8ASI - chains B and E of the 8 polymer chains in the assembly; structure by electron microscopy, 2.90 A resolution.

# Chain B
Name: Cytochrome b
From: Cereibacter sphaeroides 2.4.1
UniProtKB: Q3IY10 (Q3IY10_CERS4); residues 1-445 here = UniProt positions 1-445
Amino-acid sequence (445 residues; row label = number of the first residue in the row):
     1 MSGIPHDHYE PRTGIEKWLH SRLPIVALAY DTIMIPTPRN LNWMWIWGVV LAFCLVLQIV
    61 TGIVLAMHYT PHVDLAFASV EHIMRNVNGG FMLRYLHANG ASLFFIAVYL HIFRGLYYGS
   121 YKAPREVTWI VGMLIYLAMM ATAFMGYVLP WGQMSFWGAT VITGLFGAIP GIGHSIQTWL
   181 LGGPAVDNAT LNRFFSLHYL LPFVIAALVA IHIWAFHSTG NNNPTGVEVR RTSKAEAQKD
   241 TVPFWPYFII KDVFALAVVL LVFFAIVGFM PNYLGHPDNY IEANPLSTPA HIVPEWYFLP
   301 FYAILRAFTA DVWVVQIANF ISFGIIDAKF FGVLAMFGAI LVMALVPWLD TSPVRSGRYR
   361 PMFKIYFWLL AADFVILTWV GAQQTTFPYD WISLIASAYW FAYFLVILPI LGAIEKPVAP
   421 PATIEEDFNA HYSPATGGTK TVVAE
Not modelled in the structure: 434-445
Ion coordination: heme Fe site 1: H97, H198; heme Fe site 2: H111, H212
Residues lining bound ligands:
  - heme (HEM), molecule 1: W45, W47, G48, V49, L51, A52, F104, V108, H111, I112, R114, S120, R125, T128, W129, G132, M133, I135, Y136, M139, I205, V209, H212, F216, T219, G220, N221, N222
  - heme (HEM), molecule 2: L55, Q58, I59, G62, I63, L65, A66, Y69, V80, R94, H97, A98, A101, F104, T142, A143, G146, Y147, L149, P150, F195, H198, Y199, P202, I205, Y297
  - ubiquinone-10 (U10): I63, V64, M67
Reported in the primary citation:
  - binding site for ubiquinone-10: I63, V64, M67, M140, A141, F144, M145, G158, V161, I162, W179, L180, L197, P294, F298, F301, Y302, L305, M336

# Chain E
Name: Ubiquinol-cytochrome c reductase iron-sulfur subunit
From: Cereibacter sphaeroides 2.4.1
Notes: EC 7.1.1.8
UniProtKB: Q3IY09 (Q3IY09_CERS4); numbering as in UniProt (aligned over 1-187)
Amino-acid sequence (187 residues; numbered 1 to 187; the number before each row is that of its first residue):
     1 MSNAEDHAGT RRDFLYYATA GAGAVATGAA VWPLINQMNP SADVQALASI FVDVSSVEPG
    61 VQLTVKFLGK PIFIRRRTEA DIELGRSVQL GQLVDTNARN ANIDAGAEAT DQNRTLDEAG
   121 EWLVMWGVCT HLGCVPIGGV SGDFGGWFCP CHGSHYDSAG RIRKGPAPEN LPIPLAKFID
   181 ETTIQLG
Not modelled in the structure: 1-6
Disulfides: C134-C151
Ion coordination: 2Fe-2S cluster Fe: C129, H131, C149, H152
Residues lining bound ligands: 2Fe-2S cluster (FES): C129, H131, L132, G133, C134, C149, C151, H152, G153, S154
Reported in the primary citation:
  - binding site for ubiquinone-10: L34, I35, M38, C151, H152

# Chain B / chain E interface
Contacting residue pairs - 37 pairs, chain B then chain E:
  W157(B) with V135(E), hydrophobic
  T160(B) with L132(E); G133(E)
  V161(B) with L132(E); C134(E), hydrophobic; C151(E), hydrophobic; H152(E)
  G164(B) with L132(E)
  L165(B) with L132(E)
  T178(B) with P40(E)
  W179(B) with I35(E), hydrogen bond (side chain-backbone); M38(E); N39(E)
  G182(B) with M38(E); P40(E)
  G183(B) with P40(E); D43(E)
  P184(B) with D43(E); K70(E), hydrogen bond (backbone-side chain)
  A185(B) with K70(E)
  R193(B) with M38(E), hydrogen bond (side chain-backbone)
  P285(B) with P71(E)
  L286(B) with P71(E), hydrophobic
  T288(B) with V135(E), hydrogen bond (side chain-backbone); P150(E)
  P289(B) with P150(E)
  A290(B) with P150(E)
  H291(B) with P150(E)
  I292(B) with C151(E), hydrophobic
  Y302(B) with C151(E), hydrogen bond (side chain-backbone); H152(E)
  L305(B) with H152(E)
  R306(B) with H152(E)
  K329(B) with T130(E); H131(E), hydrogen bond (side chain-backbone)
  Q384(B) with F148(E)
  T385(B) with H152(E)
Interface residues without a listed pair, chain B (29 interface residues in all): L180, D187, T309, D327
Interface residues without a listed pair, chain E (24 interface residues in all): K66, L68, G69, I137, K164, P166, P168

# In short
29 residues of chain B and 24 residues of chain E are in contact, with 6 hydrogen bonds. Among the polar pairs
are W179(B)-I35(E), P184(B)-K70(E) and R193(B)-M38(E). Chain B binds heme and ubiquinone-10. Ligands of chain
E: 2Fe-2S cluster. The paper reports a binding site for ubiquinone-10 at I63(B), V64(B) and L34(E) among
others.
Here chain B is Cytochrome b and chain E is Ubiquinol-cytochrome c reductase iron-sulfur subunit, both from
Cereibacter sphaeroides 2.4.1. Entry 8ASI (Four subunit cytochrome b-c1 complex from Rhodobacter sphaeroides
in native nanodiscs - consensus refinement in the ...) was determined by electron microscopy together with
8ASJ from the same study.
